8TVV - chains A and T of the 15 polymer chains in the assembly; structure by electron microscopy, 3.70 A resolution.

[Chain A]
Molecule: DNA-directed RNA polymerase II subunit RPB1
Organism: Saccharomyces cerevisiae
Notes: EC 2.7.7.6
UniProt: P04050 (RPB1_YEAST); numbering as in UniProt (aligned over 1-1733)
Sequence (1733 residues; row label = number of the first residue in the row):
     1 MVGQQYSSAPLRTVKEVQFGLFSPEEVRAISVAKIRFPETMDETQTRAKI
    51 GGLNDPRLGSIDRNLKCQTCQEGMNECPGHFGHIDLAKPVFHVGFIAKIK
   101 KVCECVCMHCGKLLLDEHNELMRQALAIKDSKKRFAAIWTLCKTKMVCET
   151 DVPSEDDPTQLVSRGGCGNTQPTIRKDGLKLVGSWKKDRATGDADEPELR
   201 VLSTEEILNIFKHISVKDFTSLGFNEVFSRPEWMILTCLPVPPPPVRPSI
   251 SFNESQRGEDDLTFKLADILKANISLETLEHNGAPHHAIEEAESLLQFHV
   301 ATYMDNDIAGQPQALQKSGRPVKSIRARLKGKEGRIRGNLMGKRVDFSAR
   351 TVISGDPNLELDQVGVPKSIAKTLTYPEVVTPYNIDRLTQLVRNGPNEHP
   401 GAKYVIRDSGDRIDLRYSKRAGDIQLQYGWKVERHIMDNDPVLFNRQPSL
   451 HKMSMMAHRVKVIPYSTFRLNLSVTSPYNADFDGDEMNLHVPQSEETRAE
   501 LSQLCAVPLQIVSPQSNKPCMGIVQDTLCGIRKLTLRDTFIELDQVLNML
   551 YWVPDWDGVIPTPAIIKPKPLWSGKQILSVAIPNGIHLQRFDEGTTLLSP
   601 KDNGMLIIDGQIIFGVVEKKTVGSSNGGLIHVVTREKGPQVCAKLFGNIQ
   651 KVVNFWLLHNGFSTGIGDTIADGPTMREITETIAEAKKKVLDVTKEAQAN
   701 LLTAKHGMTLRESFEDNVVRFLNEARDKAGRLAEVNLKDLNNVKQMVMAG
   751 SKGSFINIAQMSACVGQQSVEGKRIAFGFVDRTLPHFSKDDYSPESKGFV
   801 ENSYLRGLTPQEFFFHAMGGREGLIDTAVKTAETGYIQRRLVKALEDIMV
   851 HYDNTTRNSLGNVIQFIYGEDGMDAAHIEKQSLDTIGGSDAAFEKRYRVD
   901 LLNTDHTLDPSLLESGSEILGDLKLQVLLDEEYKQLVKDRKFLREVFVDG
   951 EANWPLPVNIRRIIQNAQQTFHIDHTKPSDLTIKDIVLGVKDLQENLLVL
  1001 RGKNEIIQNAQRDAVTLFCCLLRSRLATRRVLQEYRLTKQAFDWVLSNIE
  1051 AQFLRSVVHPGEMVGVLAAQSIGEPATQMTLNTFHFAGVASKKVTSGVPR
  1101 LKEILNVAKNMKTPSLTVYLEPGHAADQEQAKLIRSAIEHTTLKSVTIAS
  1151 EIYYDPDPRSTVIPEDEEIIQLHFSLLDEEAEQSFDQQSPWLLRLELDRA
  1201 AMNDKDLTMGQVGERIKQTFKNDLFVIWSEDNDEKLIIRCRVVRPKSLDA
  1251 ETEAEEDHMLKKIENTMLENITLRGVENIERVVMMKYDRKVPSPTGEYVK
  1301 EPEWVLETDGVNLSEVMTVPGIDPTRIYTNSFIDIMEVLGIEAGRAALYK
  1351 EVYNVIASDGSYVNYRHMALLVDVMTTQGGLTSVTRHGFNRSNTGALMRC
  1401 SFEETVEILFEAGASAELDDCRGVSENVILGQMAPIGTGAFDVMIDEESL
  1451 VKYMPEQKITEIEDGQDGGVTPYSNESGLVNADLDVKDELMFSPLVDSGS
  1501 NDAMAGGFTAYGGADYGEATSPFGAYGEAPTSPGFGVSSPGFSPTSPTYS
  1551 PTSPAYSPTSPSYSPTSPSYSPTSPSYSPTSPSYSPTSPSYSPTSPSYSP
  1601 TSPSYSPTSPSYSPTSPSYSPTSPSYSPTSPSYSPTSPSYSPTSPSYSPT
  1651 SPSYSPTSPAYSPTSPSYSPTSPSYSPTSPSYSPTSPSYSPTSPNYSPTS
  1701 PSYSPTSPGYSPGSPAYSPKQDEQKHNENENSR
Not modelled in the structure: 1-8, 42-44, 188-198, 1079-1096, 1158-1187, 1221-1224, 1243-1256, 1455-1733
Metal / ion sites: Zn2+ site 1: Cys-67, Cys-70, Cys-77, His-80; Zn2+ site 2: Cys-107, Cys-110, Cys-167; Mg2+: Asp-481, Asp-483 (shared with 1 residue of chain R)

[Chain T]
Molecule: TS (47-nt DNA)
Sequence (47 nucleotides; each row starts with the number of its first residue):
     1 CGCTCTGCTCCTTCTCCCATCCTCTCGATGGCTATGAGATCAACTAG
Not modelled in the structure: 29-47

[Chain A / chain T interface]
Pairs across the interface - 27 pairs, chain A then chain T:
  Phe-252(A) with DA28(T), base contact
  Asn-253(A) with DA28(T), base contact
  Ala-309(A) with DC14(T), phosphate contact
  Ser-318(A) with DA28(T), hydrogen bond to the phosphate
  Lys-330(A) with DC16(T), salt bridge to the phosphate
  Lys-332(A) with DA19(T), phosphate contact
  Arg-337(A) with DA19(T), salt bridge to the phosphate
  Arg-344(A) with DC21(T), salt bridge to the phosphate
  Arg-350(A) with DC21(T), sugar contact
  Gln-447(A) with DA19(T), phosphate contact; DT20(T), phosphate contact
  Glu-486(A) with DC21(T), phosphate contact; DC22(T), phosphate contact
  Thr-831(A) with DC18(T), sugar contact
  Ala-832(A) with DC17(T), phosphate contact; DC18(T), phosphate contact
  Glu-833(A) with DC18(T), hydrogen bond to the phosphate
  Gly-835(A) with DC18(T), sugar contact
  Tyr-836(A) with DC16(T), phosphate contact; DC17(T), phosphate contact; DC18(T), hydrogen bond to the phosphate
  Arg-839(A) with DA19(T), phosphate contact
  Arg-1386(A) with DT15(T), hydrogen bond to the sugar; DC16(T), salt bridge to the phosphate
  Glu-1403(A) with DC16(T), phosphate contact; DC17(T), phosphate contact
  Glu-1404(A) with DC16(T), phosphate contact
Also at the interface, not in a pair above, chain A (21 interface residues in all): Pro-448

[In short]
The interface between chain A and chain T involves 21 residues on one side and 10 on the other, with 4
hydrogen bonds and 4 salt bridges. Polar pairs include Arg-1386(A)/DT15(T), Ser-318(A)/DA28(T) and
Glu-833(A)/DC18(T). Cys-67(A), Cys-70(A), Cys-77(A) and His-80(A) form the Zn2+ site 1.
Here chain A is DNA-directed RNA polymerase II subunit RPB1 (Saccharomyces cerevisiae) and chain T is TS
(47-nt DNA). Entry 8TVV (Cryo-EM structure of backtracked Pol II) was determined by electron microscopy (same
publication as 8TUG, 8TVP, 8TVQ, 8TVS, 8TVW, 8TVX and 8TVY).
